Entry 1O7N (X-ray diffraction, 1.40 A resolution); this record covers chains A and B.

Chain A:
Protein: Naphthalene 1,2-dioxygenase alpha subunit
From: Pseudomonas putida
Notes: EC 1.14.12.12
UniProtKB: P23094 (NDOB_PSEPU); residues 1-449 here = UniProt positions 1-449
Amino-acid sequence (449 residues; each row starts with the number of its first residue):
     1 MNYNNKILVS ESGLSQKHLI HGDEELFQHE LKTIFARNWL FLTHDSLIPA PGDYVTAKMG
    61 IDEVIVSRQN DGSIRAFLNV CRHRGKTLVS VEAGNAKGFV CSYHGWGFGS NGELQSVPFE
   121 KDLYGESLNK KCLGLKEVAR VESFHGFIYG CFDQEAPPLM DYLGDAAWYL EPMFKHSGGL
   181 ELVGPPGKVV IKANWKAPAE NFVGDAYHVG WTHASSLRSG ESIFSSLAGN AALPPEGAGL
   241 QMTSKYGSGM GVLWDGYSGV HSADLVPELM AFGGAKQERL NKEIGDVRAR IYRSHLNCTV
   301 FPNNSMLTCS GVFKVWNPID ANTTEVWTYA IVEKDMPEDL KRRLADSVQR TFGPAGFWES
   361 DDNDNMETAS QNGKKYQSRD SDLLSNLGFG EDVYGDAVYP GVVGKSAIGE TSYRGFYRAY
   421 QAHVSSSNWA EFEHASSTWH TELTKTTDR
Not modelled in the structure: 449
Metal / ion sites: 2Fe-2S cluster Fe: Cys-81, His-83, Cys-101, His-104; Fe ion: His-208, His-213, Asp-362 (together with oxygen molecule)
Residues lining bound ligands:
  - oxygen molecule: Asn-201, Phe-202, His-208, Thr-212, His-213, Phe-352, Asp-362
  - 2Fe-2S cluster (FES): Cys-81, His-83, Arg-84, Gly-85, Lys-86, Cys-101, Tyr-103, His-104, Gly-105, Trp-106
  - indole (IND): Asn-201, Phe-202, Asp-205, Ala-206, His-208, Val-209, His-295, Asn-297, Leu-307
  - oxygen molecule (OXY): Asn-201, Phe-202, His-208, His-213, Phe-352, Asp-362

Chain B:
Protein: Naphthalene 1,2-dioxygenase beta subunit
From: Pseudomonas putida
Notes: EC 1.14.12.12
UniProtKB: P23095 (NDOC_PSEPU); residues 501-694 here correspond to UniProt positions 1-194 (UniProt number = residue number - 500)
Amino-acid sequence (194 residues; each row starts with the number of its first residue):
   501 MMINIQEDKL VSAHDAEEIL RFFNCHDSAL QQEATTLLTQ EAHLLDIQAY RAWLEHCVGS
   561 EVQYQVISRE LRAASERRYK LNEAMNVYNE NFQQLKVRVE HQLDPQNWGN SPKLRFTRFI
   621 TNVQAAMDVN DKELLHIRSN VILHRARRGN QVDVFYAARE DKWKRGEGGV RKLVQRFVDY
   681 PERILQTHNL MVFL
Not modelled in the structure: 501

Chain A / chain B interface:
Contacting residue pairs (85):
  Ser-46(A) / Leu-581(B)
  Leu-47(A) / Tyr-579(B)  hydrogen bond (backbone-side chain)
  Leu-47(A) / Leu-581(B)
  Asp-53(A) / Tyr-579(B)
  Val-91(A) / Leu-571(B)
  Val-91(A) / Arg-572(B)
  Val-91(A) / Ala-573(B)
  Glu-92(A) / Glu-570(B)
  Glu-92(A) / Leu-571(B)  hydrogen bond (side chain-backbone)
  Glu-92(A) / Arg-683(B)  salt bridge
  Ala-93(A) / Glu-570(B)
  Ala-93(A) / Leu-571(B)
  Ala-93(A) / Arg-572(B)
  Ala-93(A) / Tyr-579(B)  hydrophobic
  Gly-94(A) / Glu-576(B)
  Gly-94(A) / Tyr-579(B)
  Asn-95(A) / Glu-576(B)  hydrogen bond (backbone-side chain)
  Asn-95(A) / Arg-578(B)  hydrogen bond (backbone-side chain)
  Asn-95(A) / Tyr-579(B)
  Ala-96(A) / Arg-578(B)
  Val-183(A) / Asn-582(B)
  Gly-184(A) / Asn-582(B)
  Pro-185(A) / Glu-570(B)
  Pro-185(A) / Asn-582(B)
  Pro-185(A) / Ala-584(B)
  Pro-185(A) / Met-585(B)
  Pro-185(A) / Arg-683(B)
  Pro-186(A) / Arg-683(B)  hydrogen bond (backbone-side chain)
  Lys-188(A) / Arg-683(B)
  Lys-188(A) / Ile-684(B)
  Lys-188(A) / Leu-685(B)  hydrogen bond (backbone-backbone)
  Val-189(A) / Leu-685(B)
  Val-189(A) / His-688(B)
  Val-189(A) / Asn-689(B)
  Val-190(A) / Ile-684(B)  hydrophobic
  Val-190(A) / Leu-685(B)  hydrogen bond (backbone-backbone)
  Val-190(A) / His-688(B)
  Ile-191(A) / His-688(B)
  Lys-192(A) / His-688(B)
  Trp-211(A) / Gln-606(B)
  Trp-211(A) / Trp-608(B)  hydrogen bond (backbone-side chain)
  Ala-214(A) / Gln-606(B)
  Ser-215(A) / His-601(B)  hydrogen bond
  Ser-215(A) / Asp-604(B)
  Ser-215(A) / Asn-607(B)
  Ser-216(A) / His-601(B)  hydrogen bond
  Arg-218(A) / Asp-604(B)  salt bridge
  Arg-218(A) / Gln-606(B)  hydrogen bond
  Ser-219(A) / Val-597(B)
  Ser-219(A) / Glu-600(B)
  Ser-219(A) / His-601(B)  hydrogen bond (side chain-backbone)
  Glu-221(A) / Gln-593(B)
  Glu-221(A) / Val-597(B)
  Gly-229(A) / Gln-606(B)
  Asp-264(A) / Gln-594(B)  hydrogen bond
  Glu-325(A) / Ile-684(B)
  Asp-346(A) / Asn-586(B)  hydrogen bond
  Asp-346(A) / Asn-589(B)  hydrogen bond
  Gln-349(A) / Met-585(B)
  Gln-349(A) / Asn-586(B)
  Arg-350(A) / Asn-589(B)  hydrogen bond (side chain-backbone)
  Arg-350(A) / Glu-590(B)  salt bridge
  Arg-350(A) / Gln-594(B)
  Arg-350(A) / Arg-598(B)  hydrogen bond (backbone-side chain)
  Pro-354(A) / Met-585(B)
  Pro-354(A) / Leu-685(B)  hydrophobic
  Pro-354(A) / Asn-689(B)
  Pro-354(A) / Leu-690(B)  hydrogen bond (backbone-backbone)
  Ala-355(A) / Val-587(B)  hydrophobic
  Ala-355(A) / Tyr-588(B)  hydrophobic
  Ala-355(A) / Arg-598(B)  hydrogen bond (backbone-side chain)
  Ala-355(A) / Leu-690(B)
  Ala-355(A) / Met-691(B)
  Gly-356(A) / Met-691(B)
  Phe-357(A) / Val-597(B)  hydrophobic
  Phe-357(A) / His-601(B)
  Phe-357(A) / Met-691(B)  hydrophobic
  Ser-360(A) / His-601(B)
  Ser-360(A) / Met-691(B)
  Asp-361(A) / His-601(B)  salt bridge
  Asn-363(A) / Asn-689(B)  hydrogen bond
  Asp-364(A) / Gly-609(B)
  Asp-364(A) / Arg-647(B)  salt bridge
  Asp-364(A) / Arg-648(B)  salt bridge
  Glu-367(A) / His-688(B)  salt bridge
Also at the interface, not in a pair above, chain A (45 interface residues in all): Pro-49, Val-55, Gly-187, Thr-212, Gly-220
Also at the interface, not in a pair above, chain B (38 interface residues in all): Ser-568, Glu-583

In short:
The interface between chain A and chain B involves 45 residues on one side and 38 on the other; the contacts
include 20 hydrogen bonds and 7 salt bridges. Among the polar pairs are Glu-92(A)/Arg-683(B),
Arg-218(A)/Asp-604(B) and Arg-350(A)/Glu-590(B).
Here chain A is Naphthalene 1,2-dioxygenase alpha subunit and chain B is Naphthalene 1,2-dioxygenase beta
subunit, both from Pseudomonas putida. Entry 1O7N (Naphthalene 1,2-dioxygenase, ternary complex with dioxygen
and indole) was determined by X-ray diffraction, deposited together with 1O7G, 1O7H, 1O7M, 1O7P and 1O7W.
